PDB entry 3CCS | X-ray diffraction, 2.95 A resolution | chains A and 0 of the 31 polymer chains in the assembly

# Chain A
Molecule: 50S ribosomal protein L2P
From: Haloarcula marismortui
UniProt: P20276 (RL2_HALMA); residues 0-239 here correspond to UniProt positions 1-240 (UniProt number = residue number + 1)
Sequence (240 residues; row label = number of the first residue in the row; numbering starts at 0):
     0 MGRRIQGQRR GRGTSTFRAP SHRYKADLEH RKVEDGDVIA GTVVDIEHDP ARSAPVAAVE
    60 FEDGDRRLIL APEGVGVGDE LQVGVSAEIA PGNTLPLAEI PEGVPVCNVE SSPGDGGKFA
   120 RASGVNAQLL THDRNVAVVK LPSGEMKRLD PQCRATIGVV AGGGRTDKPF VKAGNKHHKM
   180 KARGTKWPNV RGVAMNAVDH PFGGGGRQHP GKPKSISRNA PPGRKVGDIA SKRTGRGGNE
Unresolved in the structure: 0, 238-239
Bound ions: Mg2+ site 1: Leu27 (shared with G1873(0) of chain 0); Mg2+ site 2: Asn188 (shared with A1845(0), U1846(0), G1884(0) of chain 0); Sr2+: Phe201, His208 (shared with A2633(0) of chain 0); Mg2+ site 3: Gln207 (shared with U1883(0), U2012(0), G2013(0) of chain 0)

# Chain 0
Molecule: 23S ribosomal RNA
From: Haloarcula marismortui
Notes: engineered mutation(s): G2099A, G2482A
Sequence (2923 nucleotides; numbered 1 to 2923; the number before each row is that of its first residue):
     1 GUUGGCUACU AUGCCAGCUG GUGGAUUGCU CGGCUCAGGC GCUGAUGAAG GACGUGCCAA
    61 GCUGCGAUAA GCUGUGGGGA GCCGCACGGA GGCGAAGAAC CACAGAUUUC CGAAUGAGAA
   121 UCUCUCUAAC AAUUGCUUCG CGCAAUGAGG AACCCCGAGA ACUGAAACAU CUCAGUAUCG
   181 GGAGGAACAG AAAACGCAAC GUGAUGUCGU UAGUAACCGC GAGUGAACGC GAUACAGCCC
   241 AAACCGAAGC CCUCACGGGC AAUGUGGUGU CAGGGCUACC UCUCAUCAGC CGACCGUCUU
   301 CACGAAGUCU CUUGGAAUAG AGCGUGAUAC AGGGUGACAA CCCCGUACUG AAGACCAGUA
   361 CGCUGUGCGG UAGUGCCAGA GUAGCGGGGG UUGGAUAUCC CUCGCGAAUA ACGCAGGCAU
   421 CGACUGCGAA GGCUAAACAC AACCUGAGAC CGAUAGUGAA CAAGUAGUGU GAACGAACGC
   481 UGCAAAGUAC CCUCAGAAGG GAGGCGAAAU AGAGCAUGAA AUCAGUUGGC GAUCGAGCGA
   541 CAGGGCAUAC AAGGUCCCUU GACGAAUGAC CGAGACGCGA GUCUCCAGUA AGACUCACGG
   601 GAAGCCGAUG UUCUGUCGUA CGUUUUGAAA AACGAGCCAG GGAGUGUGUC UGUAUGGCAA
   661 GUCUAACCGG AGUAUCCGGG GAGGCACAGG GAAACCGACA UGGCCGCAGG GCUUUGCCCG
   721 AGGGCCGCCG UCUUCAAGGG CGGGGAGCCA UGUGGACACG ACCCGAAUCC GGACGAUCUA
   781 CGCAUGGACA AGAUGAAGCG UGCCGAAAGG CACGUGGAAG UCUGUUAGAG UUGGUGUCCU
   841 ACAAUACCCU CUCGUGAUCU AUGUGUAGGG GUGAAAGGCC CAUCGAGUCC GGCAACAGCU
   901 GGUUCCAAUC GAAACAUGUC GAAGCAUGAC CUCCGCCGAG GUAGUCUGUG AGGUAGAGCG
   961 ACCGAUUGGU GUGUCCGCCU CCGAGAGGAG UCGGCACACC UGUCAAACUC CAAACUUACA
  1021 GACGCUGUUU GACGCGGGGA UUCCGGUGCG CGGGGUAAGC CUGUGUACCA GGAGGGGAAC
  1081 AACCCAGAGA UAGGUUAAGG UCCCCAAGUG UGGAUUAAGU GUAAUCCUCU GAAGGUGGUC
  1141 UCGAGCCCUA GACAGCCGGG AGGUGAGCUU AGAAGCAGCU ACCCUCUAAG AAAAGCGUAA
  1201 CAGCUUACCG GCCGAGGUUU GAGGCGCCCA AAAUGAUCGG GACUCAAAUC CACCACCGAG
  1261 ACCUGUCCGU ACCACUCAUA CUGGUAAUCG AGUAGAUUGG CGCUCUAAUU GGAUGGAAGC
  1321 AGGGGCGAGA GCUCCUGUGG ACCGAUUAGU GACGAAAAUC CUGGCCAUAG UAGCAGCGAU
  1381 AGUCGGGUGA GAACCCCGAC GGCCUAAUGG AUAAGGGUUC CUCAGCACUG CUGAUCAGCU
  1441 GAGGGUUAGC CGGUCCUAAG UCUCACCGCA ACUCGACUGA GACGAAAUGG GAAACAGGUU
  1501 AAUAUUCCUG UGCCAUCAUG CAGUGAAAGU UGACGCCCUG GGGUCGAUCA CGCCGGGCAU
  1561 UCGCCCGGUC GAACCGUCCA ACUCCGUGGA AGCCGUAAUG GCAGGAAGCG GACGAACGGC
  1621 GGCAUAGGGA AACGUGAUUC AACCUGGGGC CCAUGAAAAG ACGAGCAUGA UGUCCGUACC
  1681 GAGAACCGAC ACAGGUGUCC AUGGCGGCGA AAGCCAAGGC CUGUCGGGAG CAACCAACGU
  1741 UAGGGAAUUC GGCAAGUUAG UCCCGUACCU UCGGAAGAAG GGAUGCCUGC UCCGGAACGG
  1801 AGCAGGUCGC AGUGACUCGG AAGCUCGGAC UGUCUAGUAA CAACAUAGGU GACCGCAAAU
  1861 CCGCAAGGAC UCGUACGGUC ACUGAAUCCU GCCCAGUGCA GGUAUCUGAA CACCUCGUAC
  1921 AAGAGGACGA AGGACCUGUC AACGGCGGGG GUAACUAUGA CCCUCUUAAG GUAGCGUAGU
  1981 ACCUUGCCGC AUCAGUAGCG GCUUGCAUGA AUGGAUUAAC CAGAGCUUCA CUGUCCCAAC
  2041 GUUGGGCCCG GUGAACUGUA CAUUCCAGUG CGGAGUCUGG AGACACCCAG GGGGAAGCAA
  2101 AGACCCUAUG GAGCUUUACU GCAGGCUGUC GCUGAGACGU GGUCGCCGAU GUGCAGCAUA
  2161 GGUAGGAGUC GUUACAGAGG UACCCGCGCU AGCGGGCCAC CCAGACAACA GUGAAAUACU
  2221 ACCCGUCGGU GACUGCGACU CUCACUCCGG GAGGAGGACA CCGAUAGCCG GGCAGUUUGA
  2281 CUGGGGCGGU ACGCGCUCGA AAAGAUAUCG AGCGCGCCCU AUGGUCAUCU CAGCCGGGAC
  2341 AGAGACCCGG CGAAGAGUGC AAGAGCAAAA GAUGACUUGA CAGUGUUCUU CCCAACGAGG
  2401 AACGCUGACG CGAAAGCGUG GUCUAGCGAA CCAAUUAGCC UGCUUGAUGC GGGCAAUUGA
  2461 UGACAGAAAA GCUACCCUAG GAAUAACAGA GUCGUCACUC GCAAGAGCAC AUAUCGACCG
  2521 AGUGGCUUGC UACCUCGAUG UCGGUUCCCU CCAUCCUGCC CGUGCAGAAG CGGGCAAGGG
  2581 UGAGGUUGUU CGCCUAUUAA AGGAGGUCGU GAGCUGGGUU UAGACCGUCG UGAGACAGGU
  2641 CGGCUGCUAU CUACUGGGUG UGUAAUGGUG UCUGACAAGA ACGACCGUAU AGUACGAGAG
  2701 GAACUACGGU UGGUGGCCAC UGGUGUACCG GUUGUUCGAG AGAGCACGUG CCGGGUAGCC
  2761 ACGCCACACG GGGUAAGAGC UGAACGCAUC UAAGCUCGAA ACCCACUUGG AAAAGAGACA
  2821 CCGCCGAGGU CCCGCGUACA AGACGCGGUC GAUAGACUCG GGGUGUGCGC GUCGAGGUAA
  2881 CGAGACGUUA AGCCCACGAG CACUAACAGA CCAAAGCCAU CAU
Unresolved in the structure: 1-9, 126-127, 715, 971-998, 1560, 1952-1963, 2137-2236, 2339-2343, 2665-2666, 2915-2923
Modified / non-standard residues: 1MA (6-hydro-1-methyladenosine-5'-monophosphate) at position 628, OMU (o2'-methyluridine 5'-monophosphate) at position 2587, OMG (o2'-methylguanosine-5'-monophosphate) at position 2588, UR3 (3-methyluridine-5'-monophoshate) at position 2619, PSU (pseudouridine-5'-monophosphate) at position 2621
Bound ions: Na+ site 1: U12, C2086; Mg2+ site 1 near G28 (its only coordinating residue here); Na+ site 2: C40, G41; Na+ site 3 near G56 (its only coordinating residue here); Sr2+ site 1: A86, C87; Na+ site 4 near U108 (its only coordinating residue here); Mg2+ site 2 near U115 (its only coordinating residue here); Na+ site 5: C130, U146; Na+ site 6: C141, G142; Sr2+ site 2: G147, A183 (shared with 1 residue of chain M); K+ site 1: C162, U172; Mg2+ site 3: C162, U2276; 54 more Na+ sites not listed; 66 more Mg2+ sites not listed; 55 more Sr2+ sites not listed; 1 more K+ sites not listed

# How chain A and chain 0 interact
Pairs across the interface - 252 pairs, chain A then chain 0:
  Gly1(A) - A886(0)  hydrogen bond to the base
  Gly1(A) - C2114(0)  hydrogen bond to the phosphate
  Gly1(A) - C2273(0)  hydrogen bond to the phosphate
  Arg2(A) - G871(0)  hydrogen bond to the base
  Arg2(A) - U872(0)  hydrogen bond to the base
  Arg2(A) - G873(0)  base contact
  Arg2(A) - G878(0)  hydrogen bond to the base
  Arg2(A) - C879(0)  base contact
  Arg2(A) - A886(0)  base contact
  Arg3(A) - G870(0)  salt bridge to the phosphate
  Arg3(A) - G871(0)  salt bridge to the phosphate
  Arg3(A) - C1862(0)  hydrogen bond to the phosphate
  Arg3(A) - G1863(0)  salt bridge to the phosphate
  Gln5(A) - A875(0)  base contact
  Gly6(A) - C1861(0)  hydrogen bond to the sugar
  Gly6(A) - C1880(0)  phosphate contact
  Gln7(A) - C1861(0)  sugar contact
  Gln7(A) - C1862(0)  hydrogen bond to the phosphate
  Arg8(A) - G871(0)  salt bridge to the phosphate
  Arg8(A) - U872(0)  hydrogen bond to the base
  Arg8(A) - G873(0)  hydrogen bond to the base
  Arg9(A) - U1860(0)  hydrogen bond to the base
  Arg9(A) - A1869(0)  base contact
  Arg9(A) - C1870(0)  sugar contact
  Arg9(A) - U1879(0)  hydrogen bond to the phosphate
  Arg9(A) - C1880(0)  salt bridge to the phosphate
  Gly10(A) - C1861(0)  hydrogen bond to the sugar
  Gly10(A) - C1862(0)  sugar contact
  Gly10(A) - G1868(0)  hydrogen bond to the base
  Arg11(A) - U866(0)  hydrogen bond to the sugar
  Arg11(A) - A867(0)  salt bridge to the phosphate
  Arg11(A) - G871(0)  hydrogen bond to the phosphate
  Arg11(A) - C1862(0)  hydrogen bond to the sugar
  Gly12(A) - A1869(0)  sugar contact
  Thr13(A) - U866(0)  sugar contact
  Thr13(A) - U872(0)  hydrogen bond to the phosphate
  Ser14(A) - G782(0)  hydrogen bond to the sugar
  Ser14(A) - C783(0)  sugar contact
  Thr15(A) - C781(0)  hydrogen bond to the sugar
  Thr15(A) - G782(0)  hydrogen bond to the sugar
  Thr15(A) - G873(0)  phosphate contact
  Phe16(A) - U872(0)  phosphate contact
  Phe16(A) - C1870(0)  sugar contact
  Arg17(A) - G865(0)  sugar contact
  Arg17(A) - G1460(0)  salt bridge to the phosphate
  Arg17(A) - A1869(0)  phosphate contact
  Arg17(A) - C1870(0)  phosphate contact
  Ala18(A) - C1870(0)  hydrogen bond to the phosphate
  Ala18(A) - U1871(0)  phosphate contact
  Ser20(A) - C1872(0)  hydrogen bond to the phosphate
  His21(A) - C783(0)  hydrogen bond to the phosphate
  His21(A) - A784(0)  salt bridge to the phosphate
  Arg22(A) - A784(0)  salt bridge to the phosphate
  Arg22(A) - U1654(0)  salt bridge to the phosphate
  Tyr23(A) - C1872(0)  base contact
  Lys24(A) - C1872(0)  base contact
  Ala25(A) - C1872(0)  hydrogen bond to the sugar
  Asp26(A) - C1872(0)  hydrogen bond to the base
  Asp26(A) - G1873(0)  phosphate contact
  Lys31(A) - G2250(0)  salt bridge to the phosphate
  His47(A) - A1653(0)  salt bridge to the phosphate
  His47(A) - U1654(0)  stacking on the base
  Pro49(A) - U1654(0)  phosphate contact
  Pro49(A) - G1655(0)  phosphate contact
  Ala50(A) - C1872(0)  sugar contact
  Ala50(A) - G1873(0)  sugar contact
  Arg51(A) - U1874(0)  salt bridge to the phosphate
  Ser52(A) - C1652(0)  phosphate contact
  Ser52(A) - A1653(0)  hydrogen bond to the phosphate
  Ser110(A) - A1857(0)  hydrogen bond to the phosphate
  Ser111(A) - C2248(0)  sugar contact
  Pro112(A) - C2248(0)  sugar contact
  Gly113(A) - G2249(0)  sugar contact
  Lys117(A) - C1856(0)  sugar contact
  Lys117(A) - A1857(0)  phosphate contact
  Lys117(A) - U1874(0)  hydrogen bond to the sugar
  Phe118(A) - G1855(0)  base contact
  Phe118(A) - U1874(0)  sugar contact
  Ala119(A) - U1874(0)  hydrogen bond to the sugar
  Ala119(A) - A1875(0)  hydrogen bond to the phosphate
  Arg120(A) - G1873(0)  salt bridge to the phosphate
  Arg120(A) - U1874(0)  salt bridge to the phosphate
  Arg120(A) - A1875(0)  hydrogen bond to the phosphate
  Ala121(A) - A1875(0)  hydrogen bond to the phosphate
  Ala121(A) - C1876(0)  sugar contact
  Ser122(A) - C1876(0)  hydrogen bond to the sugar
  Gly123(A) - C1876(0)  hydrogen bond to the base
  Val124(A) - A1875(0)  phosphate contact
  Val124(A) - C1876(0)  base contact
  Leu140(A) - G1855(0)  base contact
  Pro141(A) - G1855(0)  base contact
  Pro141(A) - A1875(0)  phosphate contact
  Pro141(A) - C1876(0)  phosphate contact
  Ser142(A) - G1855(0)  hydrogen bond to the base
  Ser142(A) - A1875(0)  hydrogen bond to the sugar
  Glu144(A) - G1855(0)  hydrogen bond to the sugar
  Lys146(A) - G1855(0)  hydrogen bond to the phosphate
  Lys146(A) - C1856(0)  salt bridge to the phosphate
  Asp149(A) - A2255(0)  sugar contact
  Gly162(A) - C1876(0)  base contact
  Gly163(A) - C1876(0)  hydrogen bond to the base
  Arg164(A) - C1652(0)  hydrogen bond to the base
  Arg164(A) - C1876(0)  hydrogen bond to the phosphate
  Arg164(A) - G1877(0)  salt bridge to the phosphate
  Thr165(A) - C1652(0)  base contact
  Thr165(A) - C1876(0)  hydrogen bond to the sugar
  Lys167(A) - C1652(0)  hydrogen bond to the base
  Pro168(A) - G1848(0)  phosphate contact
  Phe169(A) - C1652(0)  stacking on the base
  Phe169(A) - A1847(0)  hydrogen bond to the phosphate
  Phe169(A) - G1848(0)  hydrogen bond to the phosphate
  Val170(A) - A1847(0)  hydrogen bond to the sugar
  Lys171(A) - G820(0)  salt bridge to the phosphate
  Ala172(A) - G820(0)  hydrogen bond to the base
  Ala172(A) - A857(0)  base contact
  Ala172(A) - U1846(0)  hydrogen bond to the sugar
  Gly173(A) - G820(0)  hydrogen bond to the base
  Gly173(A) - A857(0)  phosphate contact
  Lys175(A) - A1847(0)  salt bridge to the phosphate
  His176(A) - A857(0)  sugar contact
  His176(A) - U858(0)  salt bridge to the phosphate
  His177(A) - A857(0)  salt bridge to the phosphate
  His177(A) - A1653(0)  stacking on the base
  Lys178(A) - C1652(0)  hydrogen bond to the base
  Lys178(A) - A1653(0)  sugar contact
  Lys180(A) - C783(0)  phosphate contact
  Gly183(A) - C1870(0)  phosphate contact
  Gly183(A) - U1871(0)  hydrogen bond to the phosphate
  Gly183(A) - U1879(0)  phosphate contact
  Thr184(A) - U1879(0)  phosphate contact
  Lys185(A) - G873(0)  salt bridge to the phosphate
  Lys185(A) - A874(0)  salt bridge to the phosphate
  Trp186(A) - A857(0)  base contact
  Trp186(A) - U1846(0)  sugar contact
  Trp186(A) - A1847(0)  phosphate contact
  Pro187(A) - A874(0)  sugar contact
  Pro187(A) - A1845(0)  phosphate contact
  Pro187(A) - U1846(0)  phosphate contact
  Asn188(A) - A1845(0)  phosphate contact
  Asn188(A) - U1846(0)  hydrogen bond to the phosphate
  Val189(A) - A874(0)  sugar contact
  Val189(A) - A875(0)  sugar contact
  Val189(A) - C1844(0)  phosphate contact
  Val189(A) - A1845(0)  phosphate contact
  Arg190(A) - C1844(0)  salt bridge to the phosphate
  Arg190(A) - A1845(0)  salt bridge to the phosphate
  Arg190(A) - C1882(0)  phosphate contact
  Arg190(A) - U1883(0)  salt bridge to the phosphate
  Arg190(A) - G1884(0)  base contact
  Gly191(A) - C1882(0)  hydrogen bond to the phosphate
  Val192(A) - C1882(0)  hydrogen bond to the phosphate
  Ala193(A) - A875(0)  hydrogen bond to the sugar
  Met194(A) - A875(0)  base contact
  Asn195(A) - G877(0)  hydrogen bond to the sugar
  Ala196(A) - C2114(0)  sugar contact
  Ala196(A) - U2115(0)  phosphate contact
  Val197(A) - G877(0)  base contact
  Val197(A) - C2114(0)  phosphate contact
  Asp198(A) - G873(0)  hydrogen bond to the base
  Asp198(A) - A875(0)  base contact
  His199(A) - A1881(0)  salt bridge to the phosphate
  Phe201(A) - A1881(0)  phosphate contact
  Phe201(A) - C1882(0)  phosphate contact
  Gly203(A) - A2633(0)  phosphate contact
  Gly203(A) - G2634(0)  phosphate contact
  Gly204(A) - A2633(0)  hydrogen bond to the phosphate
  Gly204(A) - G2634(0)  hydrogen bond to the phosphate
  Gly205(A) - C2625(0)  phosphate contact
  Gly205(A) - G2634(0)  hydrogen bond to the base
  Arg206(A) - C2626(0)  phosphate contact
  Arg206(A) - C2629(0)  base contact
  Arg206(A) - G2630(0)  hydrogen bond to the base
  Gln207(A) - A1843(0)  phosphate contact
  Gln207(A) - C1844(0)  hydrogen bond to the phosphate
  Gln207(A) - U2012(0)  sugar contact
  Gln207(A) - C2625(0)  hydrogen bond to the phosphate
  His208(A) - G1944(0)  salt bridge to the phosphate
  His208(A) - G2630(0)  hydrogen bond to the base
  His208(A) - G2632(0)  phosphate contact
  Pro209(A) - C1943(0)  sugar contact
  Pro209(A) - G1944(0)  phosphate contact
  Gly210(A) - U2631(0)  sugar contact
  Gly210(A) - G2632(0)  sugar contact
  Lys211(A) - C1943(0)  sugar contact
  Lys211(A) - U2116(0)  phosphate contact
  Pro212(A) - G1898(0)  sugar contact
  Pro212(A) - A1942(0)  base contact
  Pro212(A) - C1943(0)  sugar contact
  Lys213(A) - A1881(0)  sugar contact
  Lys213(A) - C1882(0)  hydrogen bond to the sugar
  Lys213(A) - A1942(0)  salt bridge to the phosphate
  Ser214(A) - G1898(0)  hydrogen bond to the sugar
  Ser214(A) - C1899(0)  sugar contact
  Ile215(A) - C1899(0)  phosphate contact
  Ser216(A) - C1899(0)  sugar contact
  Ser216(A) - A1900(0)  phosphate contact
  Arg217(A) - C1853(0)  hydrogen bond to the sugar
  Arg217(A) - A1859(0)  hydrogen bond to the phosphate
  Arg217(A) - U1860(0)  salt bridge to the phosphate
  Arg217(A) - A1900(0)  hydrogen bond to the phosphate
  Asn218(A) - G2124(0)  base contact
  Asn218(A) - G2125(0)  hydrogen bond to the sugar
  Asn218(A) - C2126(0)  sugar contact
  Pro220(A) - A2123(0)  base contact
  Pro220(A) - G2272(0)  base contact
  Pro221(A) - C1861(0)  phosphate contact
  Pro221(A) - C1862(0)  phosphate contact
  Pro221(A) - G2272(0)  sugar contact
  Gly222(A) - G2272(0)  sugar contact
  Arg223(A) - G2270(0)  sugar contact
  Arg223(A) - G2272(0)  salt bridge to the phosphate
  Lys224(A) - U1860(0)  salt bridge to the phosphate
  Lys224(A) - C1861(0)  salt bridge to the phosphate
  Val225(A) - C1880(0)  sugar contact
  Val225(A) - A1881(0)  phosphate contact
  Gly226(A) - G1851(0)  base contact
  Gly226(A) - C1880(0)  hydrogen bond to the sugar
  Gly226(A) - A1881(0)  hydrogen bond to the sugar
  Asp227(A) - G1851(0)  hydrogen bond to the base
  Asp227(A) - A1852(0)  sugar contact
  Asp227(A) - A1942(0)  sugar contact
  Ile228(A) - A1852(0)  hydrogen bond to the sugar
  Ile228(A) - C1853(0)  sugar contact
  Ile228(A) - U1860(0)  sugar contact
  Ala229(A) - C1853(0)  sugar contact
  Ala229(A) - C1899(0)  sugar contact
  Ala229(A) - A1900(0)  sugar contact
  Ser230(A) - A1852(0)  phosphate contact
  Ser230(A) - C1853(0)  phosphate contact
  Ser230(A) - C1899(0)  hydrogen bond to the sugar
  Ser230(A) - A1900(0)  sugar contact
  Lys231(A) - A1852(0)  phosphate contact
  Lys231(A) - C1853(0)  salt bridge to the phosphate
  Lys231(A) - C1854(0)  salt bridge to the phosphate
  Lys231(A) - A1900(0)  sugar contact
  Lys231(A) - G1938(0)  hydrogen bond to the base
  Arg232(A) - A1852(0)  sugar contact
  Arg232(A) - U1939(0)  hydrogen bond to the phosphate
  Arg232(A) - C1940(0)  salt bridge to the phosphate
  Thr233(A) - G1851(0)  sugar contact
  Thr233(A) - U1939(0)  hydrogen bond to the sugar
  Thr233(A) - C1940(0)  sugar contact
  Thr233(A) - A1942(0)  hydrogen bond to the sugar
  Gly234(A) - G1851(0)  sugar contact
  Gly234(A) - A1941(0)  sugar contact
  Gly234(A) - A1942(0)  hydrogen bond to the phosphate
  Arg235(A) - U1850(0)  salt bridge to the phosphate
  Arg235(A) - G1851(0)  salt bridge to the phosphate
  Arg235(A) - A1941(0)  base contact
  Gly236(A) - U1939(0)  phosphate contact
  Gly236(A) - C1940(0)  phosphate contact
  Gly237(A) - U1939(0)  phosphate contact
Other interface residues (no listed pair), chain A (125 interface residues in all): Ile4, Leu27, Val32, Glu33, Asp114, Asn174, Ala181, Arg182, Gly202
Other interface residues (no listed pair), chain 0 (98 interface residues in all): A876, A1459, G1878, U2117, A2274

# Overview
125 residues of chain A face 98 of chain 0 across their interface, with 82 hydrogen bonds, 38 salt bridges and
3 aromatic stacking contacts. Among the polar pairs are Gly1(A)-A886(0), Arg2(A)-G871(0) and Arg2(A)-U872(0).
The Mg2+ site is built by G1873(0) and Leu27(A).
Here chain A is 50S ribosomal protein L2P and chain 0 is 23S ribosomal RNA, both from Haloarcula marismortui.
Entry 3CCS (Structure of Anisomycin resistant 50S Ribosomal Subunit: 23S rRNA mutation G2482A) was determined
by X-ray diffraction together with 3CC2, 3CC4, 3CC7, 3CCE, 3CCJ, 3CCL and 6 further entries from the same
study.
